PDB entry 3KR7 | X-ray diffraction, 1.95 A resolution | chain A

# Chain A
Molecule: Tankyrase-2
Source organism: Homo sapiens
Notes: EC 2.4.2.30; fragment: Catalytic domain
Reference sequence: Q9H2K2 (TNKS2_HUMAN); residue numbers follow UniProt; this construct covers 946-1162
Amino-acid sequence (240 residues; each row starts with the number of its first residue):
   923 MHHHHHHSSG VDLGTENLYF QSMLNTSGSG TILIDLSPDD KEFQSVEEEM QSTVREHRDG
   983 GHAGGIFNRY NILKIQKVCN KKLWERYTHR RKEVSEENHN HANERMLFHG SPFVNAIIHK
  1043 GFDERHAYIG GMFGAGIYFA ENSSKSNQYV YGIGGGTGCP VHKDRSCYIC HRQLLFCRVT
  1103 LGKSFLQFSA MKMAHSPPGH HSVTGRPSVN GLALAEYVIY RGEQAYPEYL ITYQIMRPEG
Unresolved in the structure: 923-951, 1114, 1162
Construct notes: expression tag (923-945)
Metal / ion sites: Zn2+: Cys1081, His1084, Cys1089, Cys1092
UniProt features mapped onto this chain:
  - binding site (Zn(2+)): Cys1081, His1084, Cys1089, Cys1092
  - mutagenesis: Met1054 (M1054V: Loss of activity)

# In short
Cys1081, His1084, Cys1089 and Cys1092 form the Zn2+ site. Curated annotation (UniProt) lists 4 Zn2+-binding
residues and one mutagenesis site.
Chain A is Tankyrase-2 (Homo sapiens); the structure, Human tankyrase 2 - catalytic PARP domain, was
determined by X-ray diffraction, deposited together with 3KR8.
